PDB entry 6JBX | X-ray diffraction, 2.20 A resolution | chains A and B of the 4 polymer chains in the assembly

[Chain A (and B)]
Protein: Fatty acid biosynthesis transcriptional regulator
From: Streptococcus pneumoniae
Notes: chain B of this document is another copy of the same molecule, construct and numbering; everything in this record applies to it too
UniProtKB: A0A062WM61 (A0A062WM61_STREE); residues 0-143 here correspond to UniProt positions 1-144 (UniProt number = residue number + 1)
Amino-acid sequence (152 residues; numbered -8 to 143; the number before each row is that of its first residue; numbers below 1 keep their minus sign (Met-8 is residue -8)):
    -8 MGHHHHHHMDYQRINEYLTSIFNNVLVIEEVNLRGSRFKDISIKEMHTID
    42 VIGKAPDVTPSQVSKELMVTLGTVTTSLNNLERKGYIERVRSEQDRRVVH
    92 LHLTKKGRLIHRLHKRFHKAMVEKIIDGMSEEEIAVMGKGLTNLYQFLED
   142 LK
Not modelled in the structure: -8 to -3 (chain B: -8 to 0)
Sequence notes: expression tag (-8 to -1)
Reported in the primary citation:
  - binding site for the 23-nt DNA strand: Thr64, Arg87, Arg88
  - binding site for the 23-nt DNA strand: Ser33, Lys35, Ser52, Thr61, Thr66, Asn70, Arg80, Arg88, Val90
  - mutagenesis - K96A/R99A: decreased binding to the 23-nt DNA strand

[Interface between chain A and chain B]
Pairs across the interface (88):
  His-1(A) with Glu122(B), salt bridge; Ile125(B)
  Met0(A) with Gly129(B); Thr133(B)
  Tyr2(A) with His109(B); Lys110(B), hydrogen bond (side chain-backbone); Val113(B), hydrophobic; Glu114(B)
  Ile5(A) with Ile117(B), hydrophobic
  Asn6(A) with Lys45(B)
  Tyr8(A) with Leu132(B), hydrophobic; Thr133(B); Tyr136(B), hydrophobic
  Leu9(A) with Leu132(B), hydrophobic
  Thr10(A) with Lys45(B)
  Ser11(A) with Tyr136(B)
  Ile12(A) with Leu132(B), hydrophobic; Leu135(B), hydrophobic; Tyr136(B)
  Phe13(A) with Phe13(B), hydrophobic; Val16(B), hydrophobic
  Asn14(A) with His38(B), hydrogen bond; Leu58(B)
  Asn15(A) with Glu57(B), hydrogen bond (side chain-backbone); Leu58(B), hydrogen bond (side chain-backbone); Met59(B); Lys143(B), hydrogen bond
  Val16(A) with Phe13(B), hydrophobic; Leu139(B), hydrophobic
  Leu17(A) with Phe13(B), hydrophobic
  Val18(A) with Met59(B)
  Ile19(A) with Met59(B), hydrophobic; Leu139(B); Leu142(B), hydrophobic; Lys143(B)
  Met59(A) with Asn14(B)
  Lys106(A) with Gln3(B)
  Phe108(A) with Phe138(B), hydrophobic; Leu142(B), hydrophobic
  His109(A) with Asn6(B), hydrogen bond
  Lys110(A) with Tyr2(B)
  Ala111(A) with Phe138(B)
  Met112(A) with Asn6(B); Leu9(B), hydrophobic; Leu135(B), hydrophobic; Phe138(B), hydrophobic
  Val113(A) with Tyr2(B)
  Glu114(A) with Tyr2(B)
  Lys115(A) with Asn134(B), hydrogen bond (backbone-side chain); Phe138(B)
  Ile116(A) with Leu9(B), hydrophobic; Gly131(B); Asn134(B), hydrogen bond (backbone-side chain)
  Ile117(A) with Tyr2(B)
  Asp118(A) with Lys130(B), hydrogen bond (backbone-side chain); Asn134(B), hydrogen bond (backbone-side chain)
  Gly119(A) with Lys130(B)
  Met120(A) with Val127(B); Gly131(B)
  Glu124(A) with Val127(B)
  Val127(A) with Glu123(B); Glu124(B); Val127(B), hydrophobic
  Met128(A) with Val127(B), hydrophobic
  Gly129(A) with Arg4(B), hydrogen bond (backbone-side chain)
  Gly131(A) with Met128(B)
  Leu132(A) with Ile5(B), hydrophobic; Leu9(B), hydrophobic; Ile12(B); Met128(B)
  Thr133(A) with Arg4(B); Tyr8(B)
  Asn134(A) with Glu124(B), hydrogen bond
  Leu135(A) with Ile116(B), hydrophobic; Met128(B), hydrophobic
  Tyr136(A) with Tyr8(B), hydrophobic; Ser11(B); Ile12(B), hydrophobic; Asn15(B)
  Phe138(A) with Ile116(B), hydrophobic
  Leu139(A) with Ile12(B), hydrophobic; Asn15(B); Val16(B), hydrophobic; Ile19(B)
  Glu140(A) with Asn15(B), hydrogen bond
  Leu142(A) with Ile19(B), hydrophobic
  Lys143(A) with Asn15(B); Val18(B)
Other interface residues (no listed pair), chain A (50 interface residues in all): Glu7, Lys45, Lys130
Other interface residues (no listed pair), chain B (51 interface residues in all): Glu7, Leu17, Lys106, Met112, Lys115, Gln137, Asp141

[In short]
50 residues of chain A face 51 of chain B across their interface; the contacts include 13 hydrogen bonds and 1
salt bridge. Among the polar pairs are His-1(A)-Glu122(B), Tyr2(A)-Lys110(B) and Asn14(A)-His38(B). From the
paper: a binding site for the 23-nt DNA strand at Thr64(A), Arg87(A) and Arg88(A) among others; K96A/R99A of
chain A reduce binding to the 23-nt DNA strand.
Chain A and chain B are both Fatty acid biosynthesis transcriptional regulator (Streptococcus pneumoniae); the
structure, Crystal structure of Streptococcus pneumoniae FabT in complex with DNA, was determined by X-ray
diffraction.
